PDB entry 5C3E | X-ray diffraction, 3.70 A resolution | chains A and B of the 15 polymer chains in the assembly

[Chain A]
Name: DNA-directed RNA polymerase II subunit RPB1
From: Saccharomyces cerevisiae (strain ATCC 204508 / S288c)
Notes: EC 2.7.7.6
Reference sequence: P04050 (RPB1_YEAST); residues 1-1733 here = UniProt positions 1-1733
Amino-acid sequence (1733 residues; each row starts with the number of its first residue):
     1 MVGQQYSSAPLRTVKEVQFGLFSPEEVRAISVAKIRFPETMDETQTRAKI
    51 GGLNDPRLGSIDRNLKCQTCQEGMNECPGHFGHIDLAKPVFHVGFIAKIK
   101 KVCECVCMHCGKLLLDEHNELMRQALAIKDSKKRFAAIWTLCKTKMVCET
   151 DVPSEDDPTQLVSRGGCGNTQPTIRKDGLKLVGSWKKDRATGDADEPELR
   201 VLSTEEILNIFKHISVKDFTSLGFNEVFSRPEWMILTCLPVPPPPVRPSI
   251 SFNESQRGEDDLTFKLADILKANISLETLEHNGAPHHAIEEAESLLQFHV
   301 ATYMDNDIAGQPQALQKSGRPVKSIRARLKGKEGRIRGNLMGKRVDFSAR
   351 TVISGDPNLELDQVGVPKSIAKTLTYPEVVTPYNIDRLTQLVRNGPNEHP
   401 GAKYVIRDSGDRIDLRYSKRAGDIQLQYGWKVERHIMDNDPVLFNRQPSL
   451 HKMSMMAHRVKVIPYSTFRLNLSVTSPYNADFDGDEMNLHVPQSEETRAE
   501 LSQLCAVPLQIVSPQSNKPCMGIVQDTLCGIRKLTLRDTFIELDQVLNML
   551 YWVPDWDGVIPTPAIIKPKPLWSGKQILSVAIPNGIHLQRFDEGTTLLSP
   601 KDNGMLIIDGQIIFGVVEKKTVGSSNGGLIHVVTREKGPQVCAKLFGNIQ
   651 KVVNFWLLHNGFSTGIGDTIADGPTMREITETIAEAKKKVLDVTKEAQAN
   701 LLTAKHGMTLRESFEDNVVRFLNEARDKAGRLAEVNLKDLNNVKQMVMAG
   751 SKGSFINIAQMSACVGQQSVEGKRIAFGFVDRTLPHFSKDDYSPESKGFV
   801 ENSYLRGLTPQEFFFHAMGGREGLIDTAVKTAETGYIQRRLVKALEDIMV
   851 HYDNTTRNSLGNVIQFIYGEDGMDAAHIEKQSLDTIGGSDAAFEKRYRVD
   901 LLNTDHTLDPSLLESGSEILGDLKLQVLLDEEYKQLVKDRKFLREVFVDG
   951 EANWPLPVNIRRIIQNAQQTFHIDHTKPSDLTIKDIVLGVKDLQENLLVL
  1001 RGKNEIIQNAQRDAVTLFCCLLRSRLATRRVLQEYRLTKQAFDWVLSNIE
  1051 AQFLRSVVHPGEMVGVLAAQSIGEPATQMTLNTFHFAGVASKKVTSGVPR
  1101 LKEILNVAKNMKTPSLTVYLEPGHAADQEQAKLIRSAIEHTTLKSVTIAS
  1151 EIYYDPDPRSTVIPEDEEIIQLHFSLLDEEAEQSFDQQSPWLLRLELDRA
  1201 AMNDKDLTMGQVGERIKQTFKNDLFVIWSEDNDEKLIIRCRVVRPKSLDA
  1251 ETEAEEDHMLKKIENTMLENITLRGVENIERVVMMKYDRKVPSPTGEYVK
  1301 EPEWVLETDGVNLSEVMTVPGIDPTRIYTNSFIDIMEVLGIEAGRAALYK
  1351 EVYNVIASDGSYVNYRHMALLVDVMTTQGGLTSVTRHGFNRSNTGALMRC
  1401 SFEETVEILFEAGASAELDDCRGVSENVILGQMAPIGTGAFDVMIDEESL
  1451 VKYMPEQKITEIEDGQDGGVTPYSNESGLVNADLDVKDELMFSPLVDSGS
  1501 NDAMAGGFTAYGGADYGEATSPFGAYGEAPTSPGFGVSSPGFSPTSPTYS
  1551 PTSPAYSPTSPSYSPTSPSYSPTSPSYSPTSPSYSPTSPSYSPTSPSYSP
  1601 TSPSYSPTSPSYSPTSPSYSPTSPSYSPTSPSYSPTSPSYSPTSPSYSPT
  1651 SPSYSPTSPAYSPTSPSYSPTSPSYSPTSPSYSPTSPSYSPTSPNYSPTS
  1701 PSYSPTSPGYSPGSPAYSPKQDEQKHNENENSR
Not modelled in the structure: 1, 44, 1084-1088, 1176-1184, 1246-1253, 1455-1733
Swiss-Prot annotation at these positions:
  - region: Pro248 to Asp260 (Lid loop), Asn306 to Lys323 (Rudder loop), Pro810 to Glu822 (Bridging helix)
  - binding site (Zn(2+)): Cys67, Cys70, Cys77, His80, Cys107, Cys110, Cys148, Cys167
  - binding site (Mg(2+)): Asp481, Asp483, Asp485
  - modified residue: Thr1471 (Phosphothreonine)
  - cross-link (Glycyl lysine isopeptide (Lys-Gly)): Lys695 (interchain with G-Cter in ubiquitin), Lys1246 (interchain with G-Cter in ubiquitin), Lys1350 (interchain with G-Cter in ubiquitin)
  - natural variant: Ser1653 to Pro1659 (deletion: In strain: A364A)
  - mutagenesis: Lys1246 (K1246R: Impairs ubiquitination during transcription stress)
Metal / ion sites: Zn2+ site 1: Cys67, His80; Zn2+ site 2: Cys110, Cys167; Mg2+: Asp481 (shared with 1 residue of chain R)

[Chain B]
Name: DNA-directed RNA polymerase II subunit RPB2
From: Saccharomyces cerevisiae (strain ATCC 204508 / S288c)
Notes: EC 2.7.7.6
Reference sequence: P08518 (RPB2_YEAST); numbering as in UniProt (aligned over 1-1224)
Amino-acid sequence (1224 residues; numbered 1 to 1224; the number before each row is that of its first residue):
     1 MSDLANSEKYYDEDPYGFEDESAPITAEDSWAVISAFFREKGLVSQQLDS
    51 FNQFVDYTLQDIICEDSTLILEQLAQHTTESDNISRKYEISFGKIYVTKP
   101 MVNESDGVTHALYPQEARLRNLTYSSGLFVDVKKRTYEAIDVPGRELKYE
   151 LIAEESEDDSESGKVFIGRLPIMLRSKNCYLSEATESDLYKLKECPFDMG
   201 GYFIINGSEKVLIAQERSAGNIVQVFKKAAPSPISHVAEIRSALEKGSRF
   251 ISTLQVKLYGREGSSARTIKATLPYIKQDIPIVIIFRALGIIPDGEILEH
   301 ICYDVNDWQMLEMLKPCVEDGFVIQDRETALDFIGRRGTALGIKKEKRIQ
   351 YAKDILQKEFLPHITQLEGFESRKAFFLGYMINRLLLCALDRKDQDDRDH
   401 FGKKRLDLAGPLLAQLFKTLFKKLTKDIFRYMQRTVEEAHDFNMKLAINA
   451 KTITSGLKYALATGNWGEQKKAMSSRAGVSQVLNRYTYSSTLSHLRRTNT
   501 PIGRDGKLAKPRQLHNTHWGLVCPAETPEGQACGLVKNLSLMSCISVGTD
   551 PMPIITFLSEWGMEPLEDYVPHQSPDATRVFVNGVWHGVHRNPARLMETL
   601 RTLRRKGDINPEVSMIRDIREKELKIFTDAGRVYRPLFIVEDDESLGHKE
   651 LKVRKGHIAKLMATEYQDIEGGFEDVEEYTWSSLLNEGLVEYIDAEEEES
   701 ILIAMQPEDLEPAEANEENDLDVDPAKRIRVSHHATTFTHCEIHPSMILG
   751 VAASIIPFPDHNQSPRNTYQSAMGKQAMGVFLTNYNVRMDTMANILYYPQ
   801 KPLGTTRAMEYLKFRELPAGQNAIVAIACYSGYNQEDSMIMNQSSIDRGL
   851 FRSLFFRSYMDQEKKYGMSITETFEKPQRTNTLRMKHGTYDKLDDDGLIA
   901 PGVRVSGEDVIIGKTTPISPDEEELGQRTAYHSKRDASTPLRSTENGIVD
   951 QVLVTTNQDGLKFVKVRVRTTKIPQIGDKFASRHGQKGTIGITYRREDMP
  1001 FTAEGIVPDLIINPHAIPSRMTVAHLIECLLSKVAALSGNEGDASPFTDI
  1051 TVEGISKLLREHGYQSRGFEVMYNGHTGKKLMAQIFFGPTYYQRLRHMVD
  1101 DKIHARARGPMQVLTRQPVEGRSRDGGLRFGEMERDCMIAHGAASFLKER
  1151 LMEASDAFRVHICGICGLMTVIAKLNHNQFECKGCDNKIDIYQIHIPYAA
  1201 KLLFQELMAMNITPRLYTDRSRDF
Not modelled in the structure: 1-19, 74-83, 154-159, 262-263, 344-346, 669-677, 715-725, 731-734, 920-922
Metal / ion sites: Zn2+: Cys1163, Cys1182, Cys1185

[Interface between chain A and chain B]
Pairs across the interface (452):
  Val2(A) with Ala1157(B); His1195(B)
  Gly3(A) with Arg1159(B)
  Gln4(A) with Arg1159(B), hydrogen bond (backbone-side chain)
  Gln5(A) with Arg1159(B), hydrogen bond (backbone-side chain); Leu1175(B); Asn1176(B)
  Tyr6(A) with Leu1175(B)
  Ser7(A) with His1161(B), hydrogen bond; Leu1175(B); Phe1180(B); Gln1193(B), hydrogen bond (backbone-side chain)
  Ser8(A) with Asn1178(B), hydrogen bond; Phe1180(B)
  Ala9(A) with His1161(B); Gln1193(B), hydrogen bond (backbone-side chain)
  Pro10(A) with Ile1191(B); Tyr1192(B); Gln1193(B), hydrogen bond (backbone-backbone)
  Leu11(A) with Gln1193(B)
  Arg12(A) with Tyr1192(B), hydrogen bond; Gln1193(B), hydrogen bond (backbone-backbone); Ile1194(B); Thr1218(B), hydrogen bond; Asp1219(B), salt bridge
  Thr13(A) with Thr1218(B), hydrogen bond (backbone-side chain)
  Val14(A) with Leu1216(B), hydrophobic; Tyr1217(B)
  Lys15(A) with Tyr1217(B), hydrogen bond (backbone-backbone); Thr1218(B); Arg1220(B), hydrogen bond (backbone-side chain)
  Glu16(A) with Arg1215(B); Leu1216(B); Tyr1217(B), hydrogen bond (backbone-backbone); Asp1219(B); Arg1220(B); Ser1221(B), hydrogen bond
  Val17(A) with Pro1214(B); Arg1215(B); Leu1216(B), hydrophobic
  Gln18(A) with Thr1213(B); Pro1214(B); Arg1215(B), hydrogen bond (backbone-backbone)
  Phe19(A) with Thr1213(B); Pro1214(B), hydrophobic
  Gly20(A) with Ile1212(B); Thr1213(B), hydrogen bond (backbone-backbone)
  Leu21(A) with Asn1211(B); Ile1212(B), hydrophobic; Thr1213(B); Arg1215(B)
  Phe22(A) with Met1208(B); Asn1211(B), hydrogen bond (backbone-backbone); Thr1213(B)
  Glu26(A) with Leu1168(B); Arg1215(B), salt bridge
  Ala29(A) with Lys1183(B); Gly1184(B)
  Ile30(A) with Leu1168(B), hydrophobic; Thr1170(B); Lys1183(B)
  Gln68(A) with Ile1172(B)
  Cys70(A) with Lys1174(B)
  Glu72(A) with Ala1173(B); Lys1174(B); Leu1175(B), hydrogen bond (side chain-backbone)
  Met74(A) with Arg1116(B), hydrogen bond (backbone-side chain)
  Asn75(A) with Arg1116(B), hydrogen bond
  Glu76(A) with Phe1158(B); Arg1159(B), salt bridge; Leu1175(B)
  Cys77(A) with Arg1116(B)
  Pro78(A) with Val1160(B), hydrophobic; Lys1201(B), hydrogen bond (backbone-side chain); Gln1205(B), hydrogen bond (backbone-side chain)
  Phe81(A) with Gln1205(B); Met1208(B), hydrophobic; Ala1209(B)
  His92(A) with Met1210(B), hydrogen bond (side chain-backbone)
  Phe95(A) with Ile1212(B), hydrophobic
  Phe228(A) with Arg1215(B)
  Trp233(A) with Asn1211(B)
  Leu236(A) with Asn1211(B)
  Cys238(A) with Asn1211(B)
  Pro240(A) with Met1208(B)
  Pro242(A) with Ala1209(B), hydrophobic
  Pro245(A) with Leu1114(B); Tyr1198(B); Lys1201(B); Leu1202(B)
  Val246(A) with Leu1114(B); Leu1202(B), hydrophobic; Gln1205(B); Glu1206(B)
  Pro248(A) with Leu1114(B)
  Asn253(A) with Arg935(B)
  Glu254(A) with Arg935(B)
  Ser255(A) with Ile918(B); Arg935(B)
  Tyr303(A) with Ala1209(B)
  Met304(A) with Met1210(B), hydrophobic
  Ser318(A) with Lys471(B)
  Gly319(A) with Lys471(B)
  Ile325(A) with Glu1206(B); Met1210(B), hydrophobic
  Arg328(A) with Glu1206(B), salt bridge
  Leu329(A) with Glu1206(B); Met1210(B), hydrophobic
  Arg335(A) with Leu1114(B); Thr1115(B); Ala1199(B); Leu1202(B); Glu1206(B), salt bridge
  Ile336(A) with Leu1203(B), hydrophobic
  Arg337(A) with Arg1129(B), hydrogen bond (backbone-side chain); Glu1132(B), salt bridge
  Gly338(A) with Arg1129(B), hydrogen bond (backbone-side chain)
  Asn339(A) with Thr1115(B); Gln1117(B), hydrogen bond (backbone-side chain); Asp1156(B); Ala1199(B)
  Leu340(A) with Ala1199(B), hydrophobic; Ala1200(B); Leu1203(B), hydrophobic
  Met341(A) with Gly1131(B); Glu1132(B); Arg1135(B)
  Gly342(A) with Arg1129(B); Phe1130(B); Gly1131(B)
  Lys343(A) with Gln1117(B); Arg1129(B); Phe1130(B), hydrogen bond (backbone-backbone); Leu1151(B), hydrogen bond (side chain-backbone); Ser1155(B); Asp1156(B), salt bridge; Pro1197(B)
  Arg344(A) with Gln1117(B); Pro1118(B); Val1119(B); Glu1120(B), salt bridge; Gly1127(B); Leu1128(B); Arg1129(B); Ser1155(B), hydrogen bond (backbone-side chain)
  Val345(A) with Pro1118(B), hydrophobic; Gly1127(B); Leu1128(B), hydrogen bond (backbone-backbone); Arg1150(B); Ala1154(B); Ser1155(B)
  Asp346(A) with Arg1106(B), salt bridge; Arg1108(B); Met1111(B); Pro1118(B); Arg1150(B), hydrogen bond (backbone-side chain); Ala1154(B), hydrogen bond (backbone-backbone); Ser1155(B)
  Phe347(A) with Arg1106(B), hydrogen bond (backbone-backbone); Ala1107(B); Arg1108(B); Arg1150(B), hydrogen bond (backbone-side chain)
  Ser348(A) with Ala1105(B); Arg1106(B), hydrogen bond (backbone-backbone); Leu1128(B), hydrogen bond (side chain-backbone)
  Ala349(A) with His1104(B); Ala1105(B), hydrophobic; Leu1128(B)
  Arg350(A) with Ile1103(B); His1104(B), hydrogen bond (backbone-backbone)
  Thr351(A) with Val1099(B); Ile1103(B)
  Val352(A) with Thr989(B); Val1099(B), hydrophobic
  Ser354(A) with Ile976(B); Ile990(B)
  Gly355(A) with Tyr833(B)
  Asp356(A) with Tyr833(B), hydrogen bond
  Pro357(A) with Gly832(B); Tyr833(B)
  Asn358(A) with Tyr833(B), hydrogen bond
  Ile370(A) with Ile1103(B), hydrophobic; Ala1105(B), hydrophobic
  Thr373(A) with Ala1105(B); Ala1107(B)
  Leu374(A) with Arg1106(B); Ala1107(B), hydrophobic
  Thr375(A) with Ala1107(B)
  Tyr404(A) with Arg1108(B)
  Arg412(A) with Arg1108(B)
  Glu433(A) with Arg1108(B), salt bridge
  Leu443(A) with Met1138(B), hydrophobic; Phe1146(B), hydrophobic
  Gln447(A) with Arg1129(B); Glu1134(B)
  Ser449(A) with Met1133(B); Glu1134(B), hydrogen bond; Cys1137(B)
  His451(A) with Cys1137(B), hydrogen bond (backbone-side chain)
  Lys452(A) with His1141(B), hydrogen bond (backbone-side chain)
  Met453(A) with Cys1137(B)
  Met455(A) with Phe1130(B), hydrophobic; Glu1134(B); Met1138(B), hydrophobic; His1141(B), hydrogen bond (backbone-side chain)
  Tyr465(A) with Gln975(B); Ile976(B), hydrophobic
  Ser466(A) with Gln975(B), hydrogen bond; Val1099(B); Asp1100(B), hydrogen bond; Ile1103(B)
  Thr467(A) with Ile976(B)
  Arg469(A) with Ile976(B); Gly991(B), hydrogen bond (side chain-backbone)
  Leu472(A) with Gly832(B); Gln835(B)
  Thr475(A) with Glu836(B)
  Asp481(A) with Glu836(B)
  Phe482(A) with Gln835(B); Glu836(B), hydrogen bond (backbone-backbone); Asp837(B); Ser838(B); Thr989(B), hydrogen bond (backbone-side chain)
  Asp483(A) with Asp837(B), hydrogen bond (backbone-backbone); Lys979(B); Lys987(B); Gly988(B)
  Gly484(A) with Thr989(B)
  Glu486(A) with Lys1102(B)
  Asn488(A) with Arg1129(B)
  His490(A) with Phe1130(B); Arg1150(B)
  Val491(A) with Arg1150(B), hydrogen bond (backbone-side chain)
  Pro492(A) with Phe1146(B), hydrophobic; Glu1149(B); Arg1150(B)
  Gln493(A) with Glu1149(B), hydrogen bond (backbone-side chain)
  Ser494(A) with Glu1149(B), hydrogen bond (backbone-side chain)
  Glu496(A) with Ser1145(B), hydrogen bond
  Thr497(A) with Ser1145(B); Phe1146(B); Glu1149(B), hydrogen bond
  Glu500(A) with Ala1143(B); Ala1144(B), hydrogen bond (side chain-backbone); Ser1145(B), hydrogen bond (side chain-backbone); Phe1146(B), hydrogen bond (side chain-backbone)
  Leu501(A) with Phe1146(B), hydrophobic
  Cys505(A) with Met1138(B), hydrophobic; His1141(B)
  Gln510(A) with His1141(B), hydrogen bond
  Val524(A) with Gln835(B)
  Gln525(A) with Gln835(B); Glu836(B), hydrogen bond (side chain-backbone); Asn1013(B); His1015(B)
  Asp526(A) with Cys829(B); Gly832(B); Asn834(B); Gln835(B); Asn1013(B), hydrogen bond; His1015(B), salt bridge
  Thr527(A) with Gln835(B)
  Cys529(A) with His1015(B)
  Lys533(A) with Ala1083(B)
  Glu542(A) with Lys1079(B), salt bridge
  Asn654(A) with Ser831(B); Gln835(B)
  Leu657(A) with Cys829(B), hydrophobic
  Leu658(A) with Tyr830(B), hydrophobic; Ser831(B); Asn1074(B), hydrogen bond (backbone-side chain); Leu1081(B)
  His659(A) with Asn1074(B), hydrogen bond; Thr1077(B); Leu1081(B)
  Asn660(A) with Leu1081(B); Met1082(B), hydrogen bond (backbone-backbone); Ala1083(B), hydrogen bond (backbone-backbone)
  Gly661(A) with Ala1083(B)
  Phe662(A) with Ala828(B); Cys829(B), hydrogen bond (backbone-backbone)
  Ser663(A) with Ile827(B), hydrogen bond (side chain-backbone); Gln1084(B); Ile1085(B); Phe1086(B), hydrogen bond (side chain-backbone)
  Thr664(A) with Ile827(B); Ile1017(B); Leu1026(B); Phe1086(B)
  Gly665(A) with Phe1069(B); Phe1086(B)
  Ile666(A) with Leu1026(B), hydrophobic; Ile1027(B), hydrophobic; Leu1030(B), hydrophobic; Val1052(B), hydrophobic; Arg1067(B); Phe1086(B), hydrophobic
  Asp668(A) with Phe1069(B)
  Ile670(A) with Arg1067(B)
  Thr680(A) with Ile729(B)
  Met746(A) with Pro1014(B); His1015(B); Pro1018(B), hydrophobic
  Ser751(A) with His1015(B), hydrogen bond
  Lys752(A) with Glu836(B), salt bridge; His1015(B); Pro1018(B); Ser1019(B); Arg1020(B)
  Asn757(A) with Pro1018(B), hydrogen bond (side chain-backbone); Ser1019(B); Met1021(B)
  Gln760(A) with Met1021(B)
  Met761(A) with Pro1018(B), hydrophobic; Val1023(B), hydrophobic
  Val770(A) with Gln513(B)
  Ala776(A) with Asn516(B), hydrogen bond (backbone-side chain)
  Gly778(A) with His515(B); Asn516(B)
  Phe779(A) with Asn516(B); Thr517(B); Glu699(B)
  Val780(A) with Glu699(B), hydrogen bond (backbone-side chain)
  Arg782(A) with Glu698(B), hydrogen bond (side chain-backbone); Glu699(B), hydrogen bond (side chain-backbone); Ile701(B), hydrogen bond (side chain-backbone)
  Thr783(A) with Asn516(B), hydrogen bond (backbone-side chain)
  Pro785(A) with Glu698(B); Ile701(B); Leu702(B); Ile703(B), hydrogen bond (backbone-backbone)
  His786(A) with Trp519(B), hydrogen bond; Ile703(B), hydrogen bond (side chain-backbone); Met705(B), hydrogen bond; Glu742(B), salt bridge
  Phe787(A) with Leu702(B)
  Lys789(A) with Arg620(B)
  Glu801(A) with Ile729(B)
  Asn802(A) with Arg728(B); Ile729(B), hydrogen bond (side chain-backbone)
  Tyr804(A) with His761(B), hydrogen bond (backbone-side chain); Asn762(B); Gln763(B); Met1021(B), hydrophobic; Val1023(B), hydrophobic
  Leu805(A) with His761(B), hydrogen bond (backbone-side chain); Val1052(B)
  Arg806(A) with Ala726(B); Lys727(B), hydrogen bond (side chain-backbone); Arg728(B); Ile729(B); His761(B)
  Gly807(A) with Arg728(B), hydrogen bond (backbone-side chain); Asp760(B); His761(B)
  Leu808(A) with Asp760(B), hydrogen bond (backbone-backbone); Phe1047(B)
  Thr809(A) with Arg728(B); Ile729(B); Phe1047(B)
  Pro810(A) with Trp519(B); Met705(B), hydrophobic; Pro745(B), hydrophobic; Phe1047(B)
  Gln811(A) with Met705(B)
  Phe813(A) with Leu749(B), hydrophobic; Pro759(B); Asp760(B); Asn767(B); Phe1047(B), hydrophobic
  Phe814(A) with Leu514(B), hydrophobic; His515(B); His518(B); Trp519(B), hydrophobic; Ile748(B), hydrophobic
  His816(A) with Gln763(B); Ser764(B), hydrogen bond (side chain-backbone)
  Ala817(A) with Leu514(B), hydrophobic; Pro524(B), hydrophobic; Ser764(B), hydrogen bond (backbone-side chain)
  Met818(A) with Leu514(B); Asn516(B)
  Gly820(A) with Ser764(B)
  Arg821(A) with Arg512(B), hydrogen bond (side chain-backbone); Leu514(B); Cys523(B), hydrogen bond (side chain-backbone); Pro524(B); Thr527(B); Gly534(B)
  Glu822(A) with Gln513(B)
  Leu824(A) with Glu529(B); Pro765(B), hydrophobic; Thr768(B)
  Ile825(A) with Arg512(B); Gln513(B)
  Ala828(A) with Gly530(B); Gln531(B)
  Val829(A) with Arg512(B)
  Arg839(A) with Glu1132(B), salt bridge
  Val842(A) with Asp1136(B)
  Lys843(A) with Glu1132(B), salt bridge; Arg1135(B)
  Glu846(A) with Arg1135(B), salt bridge
  Leu860(A) with Phe1224(B)
  Met1063(A) with Ile1139(B); Ala1140(B), hydrophobic
  Val1066(A) with Asp1136(B); Ile1139(B), hydrophobic; Ala1140(B), hydrophobic
  Leu1067(A) with Ala1140(B)
  Gln1070(A) with Asp1136(B); Cys1137(B), hydrogen bond; Ala1140(B)
  Asn1265(A) with Ser264(B), hydrogen bond (side chain-backbone); Ser265(B)
  Glu1269(A) with Ser264(B), hydrogen bond
  Val1406(A) with Met1210(B), hydrophobic
  Leu1409(A) with Leu1207(B), hydrophobic; Ile1212(B)
  Phe1410(A) with Met1210(B), hydrophobic; Ile1212(B), hydrophobic
  Gly1413(A) with Ile1212(B)
  Leu1418(A) with Arg1222(B)
  Asp1420(A) with Arg1220(B), hydrogen bond (backbone-side chain); Arg1222(B), salt bridge
  Arg1422(A) with Asp1223(B); Phe1224(B), hydrogen bond (side chain-backbone)
  Val1424(A) with Ile1139(B), hydrophobic
  Ser1425(A) with Arg1135(B)
  Val1428(A) with Arg1135(B); Leu1151(B), hydrophobic
  Ile1429(A) with Pro1197(B); Ala1200(B)
  Leu1430(A) with His1195(B); Ile1196(B); Pro1197(B); Leu1216(B), hydrophobic
  Gly1431(A) with Lys1148(B), hydrogen bond (backbone-side chain); Met1152(B); His1195(B); Pro1197(B)
  Gln1432(A) with Lys1148(B)
  Met1433(A) with Ala1144(B); Ser1145(B); Lys1148(B)
  Ala1434(A) with Ala1144(B)
  Ile1436(A) with Ile1139(B); Gly1142(B); Ala1144(B)
  Gly1437(A) with Gly1142(B)
  Thr1438(A) with Gly1142(B), hydrogen bond (side chain-backbone)
  Gly1439(A) with Ala1144(B)
Other interface residues (no listed pair), chain A (234 interface residues in all): Val32, Arg57, Thr69, Gly79, His80, Val227, Pro243, Arg320, Arg326, Glu333, Ile353, Pro367, Ser369, Lys403, Asn445, Pro448, Leu504, Gly667, Thr669, Lys687, Val743, Gly753, Ile775, Phe777, Asp781, Leu784, Ser788, Gln838, His1258
Other interface residues (no listed pair), chain B (203 interface residues in all): Glu319, His400, Glu526, Cys533, Lys537, Arg635, Ser700, Gln706, Arg730, Tyr769, Gly977, Ala1016, His1076, Lys1080, Gly1109, Leu1147, Glu1153, Cys1166, Val1171, Phe1204

[Summary]
The interface between chain A and chain B involves 234 residues on one side and 203 on the other; the contacts
include 97 hydrogen bonds and 18 salt bridges. Polar contacts include Arg12(A)-Asp1219(B), Glu26(A)-Arg1215(B)
and Glu76(A)-Arg1159(B).
Here chain A is DNA-directed RNA polymerase II subunit RPB1 and chain B is DNA-directed RNA polymerase II
subunit RPB2, both from Saccharomyces cerevisiae (strain ATCC 204508 / S288c). Entry 5C3E (Crystal structure
of a transcribing RNA Polymerase II complex reveals a complete transcription bubble) was determined by X-ray
diffraction together with 5C44, 5C4A, 5C4J and 5C4X from the same study.
